Entry 4DR4 (X-ray diffraction, 3.97 A resolution); this record covers chains A and T of the 23 polymer chains in the assembly.

# Chain A
Molecule: 16S rRNA
Organism: Thermus thermophilus
Sequence (1522 nucleotides; each row starts with the number of its first residue; note: 42 numbers in that range are skipped by the numbering (no residue carries them; nothing is unmodelled there); a row labelled like 190A-190L holds insertion residues (190A, then the next letters in order); numbering starts at 0):
     0 UUUGUUGGAG AGUUUGAUCC UGGCUCAGGG UGAACGCUGG CGGCGUGCCU AAGACAUGCA
    60 AGUCGUGCGG G
    73 CCGCGGGGUU UU
    88 ACUCCG
    95 UGGUC
   101 AGCGGCGGAC GGGUGAGUAA CGCGUGGGU
  129A G
   130 ACCUACCCGG AAGAGGGGGA CAACCCGGGG AAACUCGGGC UAAUCCCCCA UGUGGACCCG
   190 C
190A-190L CCCUUGGGGUGU
   191 GUCCAAAGGG CUUU
   216 GCCCGCUUCC GGAUGGGCCC GCGUCCCAUC AGCUAGUUGG UGGGGUAAUG GCCCACCAAG
   276 GCGACGACGG GUAGCCGGUC UGAGAGGAUG GCCGGCCACA GGGGCACUGA GACACGGGCC
   336 CCACUCCUAC GGGAGGCAGC AGUUAGGAAU CUUCCGCAAU GGGCGCAAGC CUGACGGAGC
   396 GACGCCGCUU GGAGGAAGAA GCCCUUCGGG GUGUAAACUC CUGAA
   442 CCCGGGACGA AACCCCCGAC GA
   474 GGGGACUGAC GGUACCGGG
   494 GUAAUAGCGC CGGCCAACUC CGUGCCAGCA GCCGCGGUAA UACGGAGGGC GCGAGCGUUA
   554 CCCGGAUUCA CUGGGCGUAA AGGGCGUGUA GGCGGCCUGG GGCGUCCCAU GUGAAAGACC
   614 ACGGCUCAAC CGUGGGGGAG CGUGGGAUAC GCUCAGGCUA GACGGUGGGA GAGGGUGGUG
   674 GAAUUCCCGG AGUAGCGGUG AAAUGCGCAG AUACCGGGAG GAACGCCGAU GGCGAAGGCA
   734 GCCACCUGGU CCACCCGUGA CGCUGAGGCG CGAAAGCGUG GGGAGCAAAC CGGAUUAGAU
   794 ACCCGGGUAG UCCACGCCCU AAACGAUGCG CGCUAGGUCU CUGGGUCU
   848 CCUGGGGGCC GAAGCUAACG CGUUAAGCGC GCCGCCUGGG GAGUACGGCC GCAAGGCUGA
   908 AACUCAAAGG AAUUGACGGG GGCCCGCACA AGCGGUGGAG CAUGUGGUUU AAUUCGAAGX
   968 AACGCGAAGA ACCUUACCAG GCCUUGACAU GCUAGG
 1003A G
  1004 AACCCGGGUG AAAGCCUGGG GUGCCCC
1030A-1030D GCGA
  1031 GGGGAGCCCU AGCACAGGUG CUGCAUGGCC GUCGUCAGCU CGUGCCGUGA GGUGUUGGGU
  1091 UAAGUCCCGC AACGAGCGCA ACCCCCGCCG UUAGUUGCCA GCGGUUCGGC CGGGCACUCU
  1151 AACGGGACUG CCCGCGAAA
  1171 GCGGGAGGAA GGAGGGGACG ACGUCUGGUC AGCAUGGCCC UUACGGCCUG GGCGACACAC
  1231 GUGCUACAAU GCCCACUACA AAGCGAUGCC ACCCGGCAAC GGGGAGCUAA UCGCAAAAAG
  1291 GUGGGCCCAG UUCGGAUUGG GGUCUGCAAC CCGACCCCAU GAAGCCGGAA UCGCUAGUAA
  1351 UCGCGGAUCA G
 1361A C
  1362 CAUGCCGCGG UGAAUACGUU CCCGGGCCUU GUACACACXG CCXGUXACGC CAUGGGAGCG
  1422 GGCUCUACCC GAAGUCGCCG GG
  1446 AGCCUACGGG
  1459 CAGGCGCCGA GGGUAGGGCC CGUGACUGGG GCGAAGUCGU AACAAGGUAG CUGUACCGGA
  1519 AGGUGCGGCU GGAUCCACUC CUUUCU
Unresolved in the structure: 0-4, 1534-1538
Differences from the reference sequence: conflict C1534 (A2157 in M26923.1), A1535 (C2158 in M26923.1)
Modified residues: PSU (pseudouridine-5'-monophosphate) at position 516, 7MG (7N-methyl-8-hydroguanosine-5'-monophosphate) at position 527, M2G (N2-dimethylguanosine-5'-monophosphate) at position 966, 5MC (5-methylcytidine-5'-monophosphate) at position 967, 2MG (2N-methylguanosine-5'-monophosphate) at position 1207, 5MC (5-methylcytidine-5'-monophosphate) at position 1400, 4OC (4n,o2'-methylcytidine-5'-monophosphate) at position 1402, 5MC (5-methylcytidine-5'-monophosphate) at position 1404, 5MC (5-methylcytidine-5'-monophosphate) at position 1407, UR3 (3-methyluridine-5'-monophoshate) at position 1498, MA6 (6N-dimethyladenosine-5'-monophoshate) at position 1518, MA6 (6N-dimethyladenosine-5'-monophoshate) at position 1519, PSU (pseudouridine-5'-monophosphate) at position 1540, PSU (pseudouridine-5'-monophosphate) at position 1541
Bound ions: Mg2+ site 1 near U5 (its only coordinating residue here); Mg2+ site 2 near U12 (its only coordinating residue here); Mg2+ site 3 near G21 (its only coordinating residue here); Mg2+ site 4 near C48 (its only coordinating residue here); Mg2+ site 5 near A53 (its only coordinating residue here); Mg2+ site 6: A59, C386; Mg2+ site 7 near U62 (its only coordinating residue here); Mg2+ site 8: G107, G324; Mg2+ site 9: A109, G331; Mg2+ site 10 near G111 (its only coordinating residue here); Mg2+ site 11 near G113 (its only coordinating residue here); Mg2+ site 12: G117, G289; 83 more Mg2+ sites not listed
Ligand contacts:
  - paromomycin (PAR), molecule 1: U30, G31, C48, U49, U304, G306, C554, C555
  - paromomycin (PAR), molecule 2: G31, C47, C48, A50, A51, G52, A53, G113, U114, G115, A353, C355, A356, G357, U358, U359, A360, G361, C366
  - paromomycin (PAR), molecule 3: G64, U65, G68, G69, G70, G93, U95, G96, G97, U98, C99
  - paromomycin (PAR), molecule 4: C106, U133, A134, C135, C136, C221, U222, C225, G226, G227, A228, A325
  - paromomycin (PAR), molecule 5: A119, A120, C121, G122, C123, G236, C237, G238, U239, C240, C241, C242, G281, A282, G284, G285
  - paromomycin (PAR), molecule 6: G127, G128, U129, C131, G230, G231, C233, U605, G606
  - paromomycin (PAR), molecule 7: A412, G413, A414, A415, C417, C418, C419, G424, G425, G426, U427, G428
  - paromomycin (PAR), molecule 8: G567, G568, C569, G570, G575, G821, C822, G874, C875, C877, G881
  - paromomycin (PAR), molecule 9: U598, C599, C600, A602, U603, G604, A632, G633, C634, G635, U636, G637
  - paromomycin (PAR), molecule 10: G604, U605, G606, A608, G629, G630, G631
  - paromomycin (PAR), molecule 11: G610, A611, C612, C613, A614, A622, C623, C624, G625, U626, G627
  - paromomycin (PAR), molecule 12: G661, G662, A663, G664, G666, C739, U740, G741, G742, U743
  - paromomycin (PAR), molecule 13: U669, G670, G671, U672, G673, G714, A715, A716, C717, G734, C805, C806, A807
  - paromomycin (PAR), molecule 14: A716, C717, G718, C732, A733, A767, C805, C806, G1525, G1526
  - paromomycin (PAR), molecule 15: G771, U772, G773, G774, G775, G776, A802, G803
  - paromomycin (PAR), molecule 16: G933, C1060, G1061, U1062, U1065, C1066, C1189, G1190
  - paromomycin (PAR), molecule 17: G1258, C1259, C1260, A1261, C1262, C1270, G1271, G1272, G1273, G1274, C1314, U1315
  - paromomycin (PAR), molecule 18: G1405, U1406, 5MC_1407, A1408, C1409, G1489, C1490, G1491, A1492, A1493, G1494, U1495, C1496

# Chain T
Protein: 30S ribosomal protein S20
Organism: Thermus thermophilus
UniProt: P80380 (RS20_THET8); numbering as in UniProt (aligned over 1-106)
Amino-acid sequence (106 residues; row label = number of the first residue in the row):
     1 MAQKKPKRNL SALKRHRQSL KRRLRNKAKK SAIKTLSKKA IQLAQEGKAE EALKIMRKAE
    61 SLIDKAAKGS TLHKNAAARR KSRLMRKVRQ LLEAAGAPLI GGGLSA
Unresolved in the structure: 1-7

# Interface between chain A and chain T
Residue-residue contacts (97):
  A60(A) - Leu10(T)  sugar contact
  G61(A) - Leu10(T)  phosphate contact
  G102(A) - Arg17(T)  salt bridge to the phosphate
  C103(A) - Lys14(T)  phosphate contact
  C103(A) - Arg17(T)  salt bridge to the phosphate
  G104(A) - Lys14(T)  hydrogen bond to the base
  G104(A) - Gln18(T)  phosphate contact
  G104(A) - Lys21(T)  phosphate contact
  G105(A) - Lys14(T)  hydrogen bond to the base
  G105(A) - Gln18(T)  hydrogen bond to the phosphate
  G105(A) - Arg22(T)  salt bridge to the phosphate
  C106(A) - Arg15(T)  salt bridge to the phosphate
  G107(A) - Arg15(T)  hydrogen bond to the base
  G108(A) - Arg15(T)  base contact
  C131(A) - Asn75(T)  phosphate contact
  C132(A) - Lys74(T)  sugar contact
  C132(A) - Asn75(T)  hydrogen bond to the phosphate
  U133(A) - Lys74(T)  phosphate contact
  C150(A) - Lys21(T)  sugar contact
  C175(A) - Arg25(T)  sugar contact
  C175(A) - Lys29(T)  phosphate contact
  C176(A) - Lys29(T)  salt bridge to the phosphate
  C177(A) - Lys65(T)  salt bridge to the phosphate
  C177(A) - Lys68(T)  salt bridge to the phosphate
  C178(A) - Lys65(T)  salt bridge to the phosphate
  A185(A) - Ala78(T)  phosphate contact
  A185(A) - Lys81(T)  hydrogen bond to the base
  C186(A) - Glu60(T)  base contact
  C186(A) - Ala78(T)  sugar contact
  C186(A) - Lys81(T)  hydrogen bond to the sugar
  C186(A) - Ser82(T)  hydrogen bond to the phosphate
  C186(A) - Met85(T)  hydrogen bond to the sugar
  C187(A) - Ser82(T)  hydrogen bond to the phosphate
  C187(A) - Met85(T)  sugar contact
  C187(A) - Arg89(T)  hydrogen bond to the sugar
  C187(A) - Leu104(T)  sugar contact
  C187(A) - Ser105(T)  hydrogen bond to the base
  C188(A) - Arg89(T)  sugar contact
  C188(A) - Ser105(T)  hydrogen bond to the base
  C188(A) - Ala106(T)  sugar contact
  U190L(A) - Ser105(T)  hydrogen bond to the base
  U190L(A) - Ala106(T)  hydrogen bond to the base
  G191(A) - Gly101(T)  hydrogen bond to the sugar
  G191(A) - Gly102(T)  hydrogen bond to the sugar
  G191(A) - Gly103(T)  hydrogen bond to the base
  G191(A) - Leu104(T)  hydrogen bond to the sugar
  G191(A) - Ser105(T)  base contact
  U192(A) - Arg57(T)  sugar contact
  U192(A) - Glu60(T)  hydrogen bond to the sugar
  U192(A) - Gly101(T)  sugar contact
  U192(A) - Gly102(T)  sugar contact
  U192(A) - Gly103(T)  hydrogen bond to the sugar
  C193(A) - Glu60(T)  hydrogen bond to the sugar
  C193(A) - Ser61(T)  phosphate contact
  C193(A) - Asp64(T)  hydrogen bond to the sugar
  C194(A) - Ser61(T)  hydrogen bond to the phosphate
  C194(A) - Asp64(T)  sugar contact
  C194(A) - Lys65(T)  sugar contact
  C194(A) - Lys68(T)  phosphate contact
  A195(A) - Lys65(T)  phosphate contact
  A195(A) - Lys68(T)  salt bridge to the phosphate
  A196(A) - Lys68(T)  salt bridge to the phosphate
  G259(A) - Arg83(T)  salt bridge to the phosphate
  G259(A) - Lys87(T)  salt bridge to the phosphate
  G260(A) - Arg83(T)  salt bridge to the phosphate
  U261(A) - Arg79(T)  salt bridge to the phosphate
  U261(A) - Arg83(T)  base contact
  A262(A) - Lys74(T)  hydrogen bond to the sugar
  A262(A) - Asn75(T)  sugar contact
  A263(A) - Asn75(T)  phosphate contact
  A263(A) - Arg79(T)  salt bridge to the phosphate
  C322(A) - Ser19(T)  base contact
  C322(A) - Arg23(T)  phosphate contact
  U323(A) - Ser19(T)  sugar contact
  U323(A) - Arg22(T)  phosphate contact
  U323(A) - Arg23(T)  phosphate contact
  U323(A) - Asn26(T)  hydrogen bond to the phosphate
  G324(A) - Arg22(T)  salt bridge to the phosphate
  G324(A) - Asn26(T)  hydrogen bond to the phosphate
  G324(A) - Ser70(T)  hydrogen bond to the phosphate
  A325(A) - Ser70(T)  phosphate contact
  G332(A) - Leu10(T)  phosphate contact
  G333(A) - His16(T)  sugar contact
  C1437(A) - Lys34(T)  salt bridge to the phosphate
  C1439(A) - Lys38(T)  salt bridge to the phosphate
  C1440(A) - Lys38(T)  salt bridge to the phosphate
  G1453(A) - Lys39(T)  hydrogen bond to the phosphate
  G1454(A) - Thr35(T)  phosphate contact
  G1454(A) - Leu36(T)  sugar contact
  G1454(A) - Lys39(T)  salt bridge to the phosphate
  G1455(A) - Ala28(T)  sugar contact
  G1455(A) - Ser31(T)  phosphate contact
  G1455(A) - Ala32(T)  sugar contact
  G1455(A) - Thr35(T)  hydrogen bond to the phosphate
  C1459(A) - Lys27(T)  phosphate contact
  C1459(A) - Ser31(T)  hydrogen bond to the phosphate
  A1460(A) - Lys27(T)  salt bridge to the phosphate
Other interface residues (no listed pair), chain A (52 interface residues in all): U223, G258, G350, U1436, G1438
Other interface residues (no listed pair), chain T (51 interface residues in all): Asn9, Ser11, Ala12, Leu24, Arg80, Arg86

# In short
The interface between chain A and chain T involves 52 residues on one side and 51 on the other; the contacts
include 31 hydrogen bonds and 21 salt bridges. Polar contacts include G104(A)-Lys14(T), G105(A)-Lys14(T) and
G107(A)-Arg15(T). Chain A binds 18 copies of paromomycin.
Chain A is 16S rRNA and chain T is 30S ribosomal protein S20, both from Thermus thermophilus; the structure,
Crystal structure of the Thermus thermophilus (HB8) 30S ribosomal subunit with codon, cognate transfer RNA
anticodon ..., was determined by X-ray diffraction (same publication as 4DR1, 4DR2, 4DR3, 4DR5, 4DR6 and
4DR7).
